PDB entry 7BST | electron microscopy, 4.37 A resolution (low resolution: residue-level contacts below are approximate; hydrogen-bond / salt-bridge calls are withheld) | chains F and G of the 7 polymer chains in the assembly

Chain F (and G):
Protein: Overcome classical restriction gp0.3
From: Escherichia phage T7
Notes: chain G of this document is another copy of the same molecule, construct and numbering; everything in this record applies to it too
Reference sequence: P03775 (OCR_BPT7); residues 0-116 here correspond to UniProt positions 1-117 (UniProt number = residue number + 1)
Sequence (117 residues; numbered 0 to 116; the number before each row is that of its first residue; numbering starts at 0):
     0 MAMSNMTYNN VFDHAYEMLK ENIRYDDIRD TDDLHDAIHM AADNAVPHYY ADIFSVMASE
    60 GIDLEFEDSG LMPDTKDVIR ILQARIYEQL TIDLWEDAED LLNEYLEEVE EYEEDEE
Not modelled in the structure: 0-4, 111-116

Interface between chain F and chain G:
Contacting residue pairs (22):
  A50(F) with A57(G)
  F53(F) with F53(G); A57(G)
  M56(F) with F53(G)
  A57(F) with A50(G); F53(G)
  L63(F) with V77(G); I78(G)
  E64(F) with K75(G)
  F65(F) with K75(G)
  S68(F) with K75(G)
  M71(F) with K75(G)
  D73(F) with D73(G)
  K75(F) with E64(G); F65(G); S68(G); M71(G)
  V77(F) with L63(G); V77(G); I80(G)
  I78(F) with L63(G)
  I80(F) with V77(G)
Interface residues without a listed pair, chain F (17 interface residues in all): Y49, T74, L81
Interface residues without a listed pair, chain G (17 interface residues in all): Y49, M56, T74, L81

In short:
Chain F and chain G each contribute 17 residues to their interface.
Chain F and chain G are both Overcome classical restriction gp0.3 (Escherichia phage T7); the structure,
EcoR124I-Ocr in the Intermediate State, was determined by electron microscopy together with 7BTO, 7BTP, 7BTQ
and 7BTR from the same study.
